Entry 7L8A (electron microscopy, 3.30 A resolution); this record covers chains L and A of the 8 polymer chains in the assembly.

[Chain L]
Protein: Rh.33104 pAbC-1 - Light Chain
Source organism: Macaca mulatta
Sequence (105 residues; each row starts with the number of its first residue; X marks 105 residues of unknown identity (built as UNK)):
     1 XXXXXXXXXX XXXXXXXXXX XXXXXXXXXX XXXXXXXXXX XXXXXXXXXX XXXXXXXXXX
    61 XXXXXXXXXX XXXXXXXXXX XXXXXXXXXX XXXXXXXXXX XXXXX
Small-molecule neighbours: N-acetylglucosamine (NAG; 2-acetamido-2-deoxy-beta-D-glucopyranose): UNK_57, UNK_58, UNK_60

[Chain A]
Protein: BG505 SOSIP MD39 - gp120
Source organism: Human immunodeficiency virus 1
Sequence (469 residues; numbered 33 to 503 plus 13 insertion-coded residues; 15 numbers in that range are skipped by the numbering (no residue carries them; nothing is unmodelled there); the number before each row is that of its first residue; a row labelled like 184A-184L holds insertion residues (184A, then the next letters in order)):
    33 NLWVTVYYGV PVWKDAETTL FCASDAKAYE TEKHNVWATH ACVPTDPNPQ EIHLENVTEE
    93 FNMWKNNMVE QMHEDIISLW DQSLKPCVKL TPLCVTLQCT NVTNNITDDM RG
   153 ELKNCSFNMT TELRDKKQKV YSLFYRLDVV QI
184A-184L NENQGNRSNNSN
   189 KEYRLINCNT SAITQACPKV SFEPIPIHYC APAGFAILKC KDKKFNGTGP CPSVSTVQCT
   249 HGIKPVVSTQ LLLNGSLAEE EVIIRSENIT NNAKNILVQL NTPVQINCTR PNNNTVKSIR
   309 I
   312 GPGQAFYYTG DI
  323A I
   324 GDIRQAHCNV SKATWNETLG KVVKQLRKHF GNNTIIRFAQ SSGGDLEVTT HSFNCGGEFF
   384 YCNTSGLFNS TWISNTSV
   403 QGSNSTGSND SITLPCRIKQ IINMWQRIGQ AMYAPPIQGV IRCVSNITGL ILTRDGGSTN
   463 STTETFRPGG GDMRDNWRSE LYKYKVVKIE PLGVAPTRCK R
Disordered / not traced: 59-65, 184A-184L, 403-409
Disulfide bonds: Cys-54/Cys-74, Cys-119/Cys-205, Cys-126/Cys-196, Cys-131/Cys-157, Cys-218/Cys-247, Cys-228/Cys-239, Cys-296/Cys-331, Cys-378/Cys-445, Cys-385/Cys-418
Covalently attached groups: N-acetylglucosamine (NAG) linked to Asn-88, Asn-133, Asn-137, Asn-156, Asn-160, Asn-197, Asn-234, Asn-262, Asn-276, Asn-295, Asn-301, Asn-332, Asn-339, Asn-355, Asn-386, Asn-392, Asn-398, Asn-448
Reported in the primary citation:
  - post-translational modification sites: Asn-355, Asn-398

[Interface between chain L and chain A]
Chain A residues in contact with chain L, 7 residues: Lys-347, Arg-350, Lys-351, Asn-355, Asn-356, Ser-397, Asn-398

[Overview]
Chain L and chain A make no direct contact in this assembly. Ligands of chain L: N-acetylglucosamine.
Covalently linked N-acetylglucosamine: at Asn-88(A), Asn-133(A), Asn-137(A), Asn-156(A), Asn-160(A) and
Asn-197(A) and 12 more. From the paper: modification sites Asn-355(A) and Asn-398(A).
Chain L is Rh.33104 pAbC-1 - Light Chain (Macaca mulatta) and chain A is BG505 SOSIP MD39 - gp120 (Human
immunodeficiency virus 1); the structure, BG505 SOSIP MD39 in complex with the polyclonal Fab pAbC-1 from
animal Rh.33104 (Wk26 time point), was determined by electron microscopy together with 7L7T, 7L7U, 7L85, 7L86,
7L87, 7L88 and 15 further entries from the same study.
